PDB entry 1G0A | X-ray diffraction, 2.04 A resolution | chains C and D of the 4 polymer chains in the assembly

Chain C:
Protein: Hemoglobin alpha chain
From: Bos taurus
UniProtKB: P01966 (HBA_BOVIN); residue numbers follow UniProt; this construct covers 1-141
Chain sequence (141 residues; numbered 1 to 141; the number before each row is that of its first residue):
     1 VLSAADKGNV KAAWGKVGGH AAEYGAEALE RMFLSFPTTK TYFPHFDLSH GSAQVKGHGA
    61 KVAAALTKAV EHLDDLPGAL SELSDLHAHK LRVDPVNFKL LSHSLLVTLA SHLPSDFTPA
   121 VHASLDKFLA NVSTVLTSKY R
Bound ions: heme Fe: H87 (together with carbon monoxide)
Residues lining bound ligands: carbon monoxide / heme: L29, M32, T39, Y42, F43, H45, F46, H58, K61, V62, A65, L66, L83, L86, H87, L91, V93, N97, F98, L101, V132, L136

Chain D:
Protein: Hemoglobin beta chain
From: Bos taurus
UniProtKB: P02070 (HBB_BOVIN); residues 2-146 here correspond to UniProt positions 1-145 (UniProt number = residue number - 1)
Chain sequence (145 residues; numbered 2 to 146; the number before each row is that of its first residue):
     2 MLTAEEKAAV TAFWGKVKVD EVGGEALGRL LVVYPWTQRF FESFGDLSTA DAVMNNPKVK
    62 AHGKKVLDSF SNGMKHLDDL KGTFAALSEL HCDKLHVDPE NFKLLGNVLV VVLARNFGKE
   122 FTPVLQADFQ KVVAGVANAL AHRYH
Bound ions: heme Fe: H92 (together with carbon monoxide)
Residues lining bound ligands: carbon monoxide / heme: L28, L31, T38, F41, F42, F45, H63, K66, V67, S70, F71, F85, L88, L91, H92, L96, V98, N102, F103, L106, V137, L141
Curated features (UniProtKB/Swiss-Prot):
  - binding site (heme b): H63, H92
  - modified residue: T12 (Phosphothreonine), S44 (Phosphoserine), K59 (N6-acetyllysine), K82 (N6-acetyllysine), C93 (S-nitrosocysteine)

Interface between chain C and chain D:
Pairs across the interface - 35 pairs, chain C then chain D:
  R31(C) - F122(D)  hydrogen bond (side chain-backbone)
  R31(C) - T123(D)
  R31(C) - P124(D)
  R31(C) - Q127(D)  hydrogen bond
  L34(C) - P124(D)  hydrophobic
  L34(C) - V125(D)  hydrophobic
  L34(C) - A128(D)
  S35(C) - Q127(D)
  S35(C) - A128(D)
  S35(C) - Q131(D)
  F36(C) - Q131(D)
  H103(C) - N108(D)  hydrogen bond
  H103(C) - V111(D)
  H103(C) - Q131(D)  hydrogen bond
  V107(C) - V111(D)  hydrophobic
  V107(C) - V112(D)  hydrophobic
  V107(C) - A115(D)
  V107(C) - Q127(D)
  A110(C) - V112(D)
  A110(C) - R116(D)
  S111(C) - A115(D)
  S111(C) - G119(D)
  P114(C) - R116(D)  hydrogen bond (backbone-side chain)
  F117(C) - R30(D)  hydrogen bond (backbone-side chain)
  F117(C) - V112(D)  hydrophobic
  F117(C) - R116(D)
  T118(C) - R30(D)  hydrogen bond (backbone-side chain)
  P119(C) - R30(D)
  P119(C) - V33(D)
  P119(C) - M55(D)  hydrophobic
  H122(C) - R30(D)  hydrogen bond
  H122(C) - V34(D)
  H122(C) - V112(D)
  A123(C) - V33(D)
  D126(C) - Y35(D)  hydrogen bond
Other interface residues (no listed pair), chain C (19 interface residues in all): H50, L106, H112, A120
Other interface residues (no listed pair), chain D (19 interface residues in all): K120

Overview:
Chain C and chain D each contribute 19 residues to their interface; the contacts include 9 hydrogen bonds.
Among the polar pairs are R31(C)-F122(D), R31(C)-Q127(D) and H103(C)-N108(D). Ligands of chain C: carbon
monoxide / heme. Bound to chain D: carbon monoxide / heme.
Here chain C is Hemoglobin alpha chain and chain D is Hemoglobin beta chain, both from Bos taurus. Entry 1G0A
(Carbonmonoxy liganded bovine hemoglobin ph 8.5) was determined by X-ray diffraction together with 1G08, 1G09
and 1G0B from the same study.
